Entry 7OCI (electron microscopy, 3.46 A resolution); this record covers chains B and F of the 9 polymer chains in the assembly.

Chain B:
Protein: Dolichyl-diphosphooligosaccharide--protein glycosyltransferase subunit OST2
Organism: Saccharomyces cerevisiae S288C
Notes: EC 2.4.99.18
Reference sequence: P46964 (OST2_YEAST); residues 1-130 here = UniProt positions 1-130
Chain sequence (130 residues; numbered 1 to 130; the number before each row is that of its first residue):
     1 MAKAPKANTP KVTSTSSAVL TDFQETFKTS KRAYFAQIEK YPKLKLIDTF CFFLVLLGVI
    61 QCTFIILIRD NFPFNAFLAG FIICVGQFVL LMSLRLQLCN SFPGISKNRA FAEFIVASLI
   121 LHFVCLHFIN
Not modelled in the structure: 1-22
Small-molecule neighbours:
  - Digitonin (AJP): Asn-71, Phe-72, Pro-73, Phe-74, Asn-75
  - Dolichylphosphate (V8K): Leu-54, Val-55, Gly-58, Cys-84, Val-85, Phe-88, Val-89
UniProt features mapped onto this chain:
  - mutagenesis: Ser-16 (S16P: In OST2-3; ts; reduced activity), Glu-25 (E25G: In OST2-3; ts; reduced activity), Lys-31 (K31M: In OST2-1; ts; reduced activity), Asp-48 (D48V: In OST2-2; ts; reduced activity), Gln-61 (Q61R: In OST2-3; ts; reduced activity), Cys-62 (C62S: In OST2-1; ts; reduced activity), Arg-69 (R69C: In OST2-6; ts; reduced activity), Gly-80 (G80E: In OST2-1; ts; reduced activity), Gly-86 (G86R: In OST2-4; ts; reduced activity), Ala-112 (A112S: In OST2-6; ts; reduced activity), Glu-113 (E113K: In OST2-6; ts; reduced activity; E113V: In OST2-5; ts; reduced activity), Leu-119 (L119S: In OST2-2; ts; reduced activity), 2 further mutagenesis entries in UniProt

Chain F:
Protein: Dolichyl-diphosphooligosaccharide--protein glycosyltransferase subunit STT3
Organism: Saccharomyces cerevisiae S288C
Notes: EC 2.4.99.18
Reference sequence: P39007 (STT3_YEAST); residues 1-718 here = UniProt positions 1-718
Chain sequence (718 residues; numbered 1 to 718; the number before each row is that of its first residue):
     1 MGSDRSCVLS VFQTILKLVI FVAIFGAAIS SRLFAVIKFE SIIHEFDPWF NYRATKYLVN
    61 NSFYKFLNWF DDRTWYPLGR VTGGTLYPGL MTTSAFIWHA LRNWLGLPID IRNVCVLFAP
   121 LFSGVTAWAT YEFTKEIKDA SAGLLAAGFI AIVPGYISRS VAGSYDNEAI AITLLMVTFM
   181 FWIKAQKTGS IMHATCAALF YFYMVSAWGG YVFITNLIPL HVFLLILMGR YSSKLYSAYT
   241 TWYAIGTVAS MQIPFVGFLP IRSNDHMAAL GVFGLIQIVA FGDFVKGQIS TAKFKVIMMV
   301 SLFLILVLGV VGLSALTYMG LIAPWTGRFY SLWDTNYAKI HIPIIASVSE HQPVSWPAFF
   361 FDTHFLIWLF PAGVFLLFLD LKDEHVFVIA YSVLCSYFAG VMVRLMLTLT PVICVSAAVA
   421 LSKIFDIYLD FKTSDRKYAI KPAALLAKLI VSGSFIFYLY LFVFHSTWVT RTAYSSPSVV
   481 LPSQTPDGKL ALIDDFREAY YWLRMNSDED SKVAAWWDYG YQIGGMADRT TLVDNNTWNN
   541 THIAIVGKAM ASPEEKSYEI LKEHDVDYVL VIFGGLIGFG GDDINKFLWM IRISEGIWPE
   601 EIKERDFYTA EGEYRVDARA SETMRNSLLY KMSYKDFPQL FNGGQATDRV RQQMITPLDV
   661 PPLDYFDEVF TSENWMVRIY QLKKDDAQGR TLRDVGELTR SSTKTRRSIK RPELGLRV
Not modelled in the structure: 1-5, 292-349, 433-440, 484-491
Covalently attached groups: glycan linked to Asn-539
Metal / ion sites: Mg2+: Asp-47 (together with Dolichylphosphate)
Small-molecule neighbours:
  - Digitonin (AJP): Phe-258, Ile-261, Arg-262
  - Dolichylphosphate (V8K): Trp-208, Gly-209, Gly-210, Phe-213, Asn-216, Gly-271, Phe-273, Gly-274, Leu-275, Gln-277, Phe-398, Arg-404, Leu-405
UniProt features mapped onto this chain:
  - region: Trp-516 to Asp-518 (Interacts with target acceptor peptide in protein substrate)
  - motif: Glu-45 to Asp-47 (DXD motif 1), Asp-166 to Glu-168 (DXD motif 2), Ser-347 to Glu-350 (SVSE motif), Trp-516 to Gly-520 (WWDYG motif), Asp-583 to Met-590 (DK motif)
  - binding site (Mn(2+)): Asp-47, Asp-166, Glu-168
  - binding site (dolichyl diphosphooligosaccharide): Arg-404, Tyr-521
  - site: Asp-47 (Interacts with target acceptor peptide in protein substrate), Arg-159 (Important for catalytic activity), Glu-350 (Interacts with target acceptor peptide in protein substrate), Lys-586 (Interacts with target acceptor peptide in protein substrate)
  - glycosylation (N-linked (GlcNAc...) asparagine): Asn-60, Asn-535, Asn-539 (high mannose)
  - mutagenesis: Asp-47 (D47A: Lethal; impairs the catalytic activity), Arg-159 (R159A: Temperature sensitive and staurosporine sensitive), Ser-160 (S160A: Temperature sensitive and staurosporine sensitive), Gly-163 (G163R: Temperature sensitive and staurosporine sensitive), Ser-164 (S164A: Temperature sensitive and staurosporine sensitive), Asp-166 (D166A: Lethal; impairs the catalytic activity), Glu-168 (E168Q: Lethal; impairs the catalytic activity), Trp-208 (W208A: Lethal; abolishes interaction with OST1 and WBP1), Gly-210 (G210D: Temperature sensitive and staurosporine sensitive), Glu-350 (E350A: Lethal; impairs the catalytic activity), Val-393 (V393I: Staurosporine sensitive), Arg-404 (R404A: Lethal; abolishes interaction with OST1 and WBP1), 10 further mutagenesis entries in UniProt
From the paper describing this entry:
  - post-translational modification sites: Asn-539

How chain B and chain F interact:
Residue-residue contacts (35; chain B residue first):
  Thr-26(B) / Ile-289(F)
  Ser-30(B) / Gln-288(F)  hydrogen bond
  Phe-74(B) / Phe-258(F)  hydrophobic
  Phe-74(B) / Ile-261(F)  hydrophobic
  Asn-75(B) / Phe-258(F)
  Leu-78(B) / Met-251(F)  hydrophobic
  Leu-78(B) / Phe-258(F)  hydrophobic
  Leu-78(B) / Ile-261(F)  hydrophobic
  Ile-82(B) / Val-248(F)  hydrophobic
  Gly-86(B) / Ala-244(F)
  Val-89(B) / Ala-244(F)  hydrophobic
  Val-89(B) / Phe-273(F)  hydrophobic
  Val-89(B) / Gln-277(F)
  Leu-90(B) / Thr-241(F)
  Met-92(B) / Tyr-236(F)
  Ser-93(B) / Ser-237(F)
  Ser-93(B) / Thr-240(F)
  Leu-96(B) / Tyr-236(F)  hydrophobic
  Phe-102(B) / Gly-189(F)
  Phe-102(B) / Ser-233(F)
  Pro-103(B) / Lys-234(F)
  Ile-105(B) / Ser-190(F)
  Glu-113(B) / Ser-190(F)
  Glu-113(B) / Ile-191(F)  hydrogen bond (side chain-backbone)
  Glu-113(B) / Met-192(F)
  Val-116(B) / Met-192(F)  hydrophobic
  Ala-117(B) / Ile-191(F)  hydrophobic
  Ala-117(B) / Thr-195(F)
  Ile-120(B) / Thr-195(F)
  Leu-121(B) / Ala-244(F)
  Val-124(B) / Val-248(F)
  Val-124(B) / Gln-252(F)
  His-127(B) / Gln-252(F)
  Phe-128(B) / Met-251(F)  hydrophobic
  Phe-128(B) / Gln-252(F)
Other interface residues (no listed pair), chain B (28 interface residues in all): Val-85, Phe-88, Gln-97, Arg-109, Cys-125
Other interface residues (no listed pair), chain F (24 interface residues in all): Thr-188, Ile-245, Ala-249

Summary:
The interface between chain B and chain F involves 28 residues on one side and 24 on the other; the contacts
include 2 hydrogen bonds. Among the polar pairs are Ser-30(B)/Gln-288(F) and Glu-113(B)/Ile-191(F). Digitonin
and Dolichylphosphate are bound between chain B and chain F. The paper reports a modification site at
Asn-539(F).
Chain B is Dolichyl-diphosphooligosaccharide--protein glycosyltransferase subunit OST2 and chain F is
Dolichyl-diphosphooligosaccharide--protein glycosyltransferase subunit STT3, both from Saccharomyces
cerevisiae S288C; the structure, Cryo-EM structure of yeast Ost6p containing oligosaccharyltransferase
complex, was determined by electron microscopy.
